Entry 7VCI (electron microscopy, 8.10 A resolution (very low resolution: no residue pairs are listed; an interface is given only as per-side residue counts)); this record covers chains J and K of the 21 polymer chains in the assembly.

Chain J:
Protein: Nuclear pore complex protein Nup85
From: Xenopus laevis
UniProtKB: Q68FJ0 (NUP85_XENLA); numbering as in UniProt (aligned over 1-653)
Chain sequence (653 residues; numbered 1 to 653; the number before each row is that of its first residue):
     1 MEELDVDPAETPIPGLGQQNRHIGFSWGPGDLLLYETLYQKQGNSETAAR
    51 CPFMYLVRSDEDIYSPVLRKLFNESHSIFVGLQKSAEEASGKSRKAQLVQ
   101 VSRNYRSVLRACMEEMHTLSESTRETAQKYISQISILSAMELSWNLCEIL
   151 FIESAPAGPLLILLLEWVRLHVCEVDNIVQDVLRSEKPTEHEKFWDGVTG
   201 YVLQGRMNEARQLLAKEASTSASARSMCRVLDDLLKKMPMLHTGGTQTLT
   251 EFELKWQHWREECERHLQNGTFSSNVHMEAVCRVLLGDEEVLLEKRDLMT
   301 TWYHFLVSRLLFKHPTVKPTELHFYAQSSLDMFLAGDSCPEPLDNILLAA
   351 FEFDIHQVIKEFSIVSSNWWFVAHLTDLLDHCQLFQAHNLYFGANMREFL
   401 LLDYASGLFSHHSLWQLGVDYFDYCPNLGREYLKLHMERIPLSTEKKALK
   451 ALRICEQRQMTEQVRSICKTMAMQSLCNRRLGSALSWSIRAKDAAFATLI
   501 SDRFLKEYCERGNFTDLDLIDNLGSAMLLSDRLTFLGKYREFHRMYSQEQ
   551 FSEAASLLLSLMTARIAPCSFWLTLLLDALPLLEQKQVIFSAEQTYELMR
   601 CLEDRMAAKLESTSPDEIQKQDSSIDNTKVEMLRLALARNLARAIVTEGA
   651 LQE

Chain K:
Protein: MGC154553 protein
From: Xenopus laevis
UniProtKB: Q05AW3 (Q05AW3_XENLA); numbering as in UniProt (aligned over 1-375)
Chain sequence (375 residues; numbered 1 to 375; the number before each row is that of its first residue):
     1 MADKFAAKFVSHKISRTRWRPVSASSLQQPDVFATGSWDNEENKVCVWAT
    51 SDFGATSLDEEYQGDPKQLCDIKHPGDVMDMQFLDKERIVTGSSTGTVTI
   101 FRHHENNQTLSVNQRWEQAHYHVGSNMRAPCTAIVCSSPEIVSVGEDGRI
   151 NCFRAESRDVLRTIDDADSSTMHGVTFLRTTEILTVNSVGQLKLWDLRKQ
   201 GNDPTQIFSVTGERVPLHCVDRHPNQQHVVATGGQDGMLCIWDVRHGKMP
   251 MSLLNAHEAEMWEVHFHPSNPDHLFTCSEDGSLWHWDASADSEKPTFLLG
   301 GRSTFNISRSSIAPPNANQSLACAWLSTDPTKGQLEITNLLPSSTLSVNS
   351 LDVLGQNLVCGTDAEAIYVTRRLFS

How chain J and chain K interact:
At this resolution (8 A) residue pairs are not listed: 58 residues of chain J and 55 of chain K lie at the interface.

Overview:
58 residues of chain J and 55 residues of chain K are in contact.
Here chain J is Nuclear pore complex protein Nup85 and chain K is MGC154553 protein, both from Xenopus laevis.
Entry 7VCI (Structure of Xenopus laevis NPC nuclear ring asymmetric unit) was determined by electron
microscopy, deposited together with 7VOP.
